PDB entry 8XQW | electron microscopy, 2.90 A resolution | chains B and D of the 22 polymer chains in the assembly

# Chain B
Name: Fhl3
Source organism: Chlamydomonas reinhardtii
Chain sequence (1112 residues; each row starts with the number of its first residue):
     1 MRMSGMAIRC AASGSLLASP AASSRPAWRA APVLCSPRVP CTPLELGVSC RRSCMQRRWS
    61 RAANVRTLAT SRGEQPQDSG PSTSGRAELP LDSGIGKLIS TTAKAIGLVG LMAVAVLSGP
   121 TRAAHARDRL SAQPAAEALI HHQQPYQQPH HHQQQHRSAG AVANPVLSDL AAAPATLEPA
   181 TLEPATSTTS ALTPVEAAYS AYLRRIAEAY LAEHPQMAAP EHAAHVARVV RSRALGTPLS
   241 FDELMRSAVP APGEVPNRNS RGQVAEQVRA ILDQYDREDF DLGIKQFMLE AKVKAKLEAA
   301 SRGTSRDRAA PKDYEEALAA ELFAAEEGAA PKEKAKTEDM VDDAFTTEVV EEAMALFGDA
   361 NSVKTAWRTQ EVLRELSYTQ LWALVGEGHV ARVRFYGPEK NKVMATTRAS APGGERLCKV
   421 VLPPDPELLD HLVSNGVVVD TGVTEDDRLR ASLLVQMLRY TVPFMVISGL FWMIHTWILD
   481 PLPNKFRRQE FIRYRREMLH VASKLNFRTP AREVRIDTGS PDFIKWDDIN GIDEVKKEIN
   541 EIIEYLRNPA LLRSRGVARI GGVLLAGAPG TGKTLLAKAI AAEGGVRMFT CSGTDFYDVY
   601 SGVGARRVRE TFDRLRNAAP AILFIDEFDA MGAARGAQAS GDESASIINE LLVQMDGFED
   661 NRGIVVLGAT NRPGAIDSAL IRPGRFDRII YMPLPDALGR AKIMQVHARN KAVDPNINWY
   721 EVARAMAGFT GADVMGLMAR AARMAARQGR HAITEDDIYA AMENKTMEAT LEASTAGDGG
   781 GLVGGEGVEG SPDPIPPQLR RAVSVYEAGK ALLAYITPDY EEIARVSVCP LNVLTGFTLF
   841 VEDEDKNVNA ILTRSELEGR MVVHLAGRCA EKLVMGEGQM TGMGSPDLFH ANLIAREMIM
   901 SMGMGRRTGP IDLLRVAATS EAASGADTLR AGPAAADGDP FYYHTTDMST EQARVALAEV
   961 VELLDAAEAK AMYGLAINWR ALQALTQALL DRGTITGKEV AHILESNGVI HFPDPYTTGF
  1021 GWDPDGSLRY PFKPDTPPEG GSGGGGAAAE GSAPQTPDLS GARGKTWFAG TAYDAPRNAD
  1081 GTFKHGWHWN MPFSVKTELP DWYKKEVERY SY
Not modelled in the structure: 1-192, 276-333, 481-493, 768-791, 922-937, 1027-1084
Modified residues: T337 (phosphothreonine; TPO); T346 (phosphothreonine; TPO); T347 (phosphothreonine; TPO)
Ligand contacts: diacyl glycerol (DGA): L453, L454, M457, Y460, T461, F464

# Chain D
Name: Ycf2
Source organism: Chlamydomonas reinhardtii
UniProtKB: A0A218N8A7 (A0A218N8A7_CHLRE); numbering as in UniProt (aligned over 1-2971)
Chain sequence (2971 residues; row label = number of the first residue in the row):
     1 MTFLNHYTYL FSIPEKQADK VSGILRLAQA RPIETLQNER INKQLNAFLK TYKFEKLITN
    61 YKKMQSFIPN NSLNGNKTNS STNKLYATSL NVFPENPPLM VRKAVSDEAD KFSKFTYSKV
   121 QVVTNNLNNG MNSKEFIKAN NLKPSLRAAE SLVLNHLTYN KFKENLYFKT NNIQPTKSKS
   181 TSLFFLNILS NSKPRTCSDF LSSPKIRKTW FRNTAWSLQT QQHRSSNGIN LSLQLPYALG
   241 PSVPAGASGQ NMYELPVAQS SSRFGTYYFL QKLLSKYLDV WNASADNGSV LSNSENIKLN
   301 FSMVSLLDSK MAIQTPNSLY FVFTQLNQKT FLSYWLLPVA GLALLTPTLL TLTGQSVSVQ
   361 KFNSFINKKT DMMVLSNTEM PSKSFGTPTL FGTSVEIYLP NSYMPKGEGE SGINRVNSSI
   421 NAVKKNTVTA NLVLDSESQE VATSFQNDLI SIKYCFNNLY NYISNKTALS TKNLFLFSAI
   481 KSNATKHKRT QSFFSVENTT TLGNNSNFVK GHFKSSINAF SSYLPSTNVH SMIPLTSLPY
   541 LKAISPLYSK FMIDHSLKFI TPKTTLKLLQ HKLNKSPKQM YTKTQNFTGL RDLRALNSFS
   601 FGQVNFRTNH FLHSNSRPLN HYNQALKLIN GYEQYKNNLQ INCNKTLDLN TKNKLVYQVN
   661 KSHLFNQKCS QIVYKQSLYN RDLCTIRGTG TKVVDYFSHG DKLSNKNGIV LDYFVYSNLL
   721 FDNKTNTIIN KDGKQNITKL KLNLTKTTVP FKTLIKKYTS INSLVANEQT RNNLNLGLIH
   781 FNGHLSVVSN ANLLTGRPVK FIYYKFDKRL NSYLIYVNQN LKKFIQLNNN FLKPKPLSHQ
   841 KNKPVEDFNQ YATNNSSPPK TNVFEKSFVE DSSLRKPLTS LRGSKQFLNS LTILFKHQKM
   901 FKKKTLKAHK WHSDTQGIFR KHTNSSFGSA NFSNGPEESS LSTRLHIQKK RKAKKQRLET
   961 RRQKKRTRFF PRPVWLRSRM FLNFLTERNK YYLNSTITKQ GFSLPSKDVV TTKLDWLKED
  1021 MRRLPLGAYQ YKSLLTQKAG NKFQRQSFTE VVSTMEYING IHKALNNSIF NKIVRKSLLS
  1081 SSQNPLKLRL VANYSKMQFM HRVKLPFYRT LKHSEGTKNL ANKKQNLRDI KIKANYNNFK
  1141 SQKANNQPQQ NDKDKDKDTM FRDFWVWSYN NTQTNAFNQN LWWLLPNLTT KQSNLEFLTS
  1201 TYPTAKETQR AKEEIHGNSI PTASKNQIAL IRLNWALNKT NINTFTDYSK RNNLWTTQKL
  1261 RNQSKNNKTK SLEKQFITNW EKFFLNKNLN IFSKKIISKV KQKKQKLNYM TSYLNVQSEH
  1321 NVKIFHNSWW THLNIKNLVN NQDMVIPVRE GYFSVGNFNS EFINSAIIKS INNKTLVENY
  1381 VYSPSSEKET MQLLLMSSSI LLHLCAIISL VSISQVRCFV KFHLILLYKL SNVYNAILNQ
  1441 LSNKLQKNLP IYNNINKLNS RYFYMNHQKS QIKQRKKLLT YFSLTLLKKQ FVTVKPLQIR
  1501 NFASIKNQSS NNSNLTYTDM LPLSLRANKF RGSKYDISIR EEEGQSAHIK PSKSMYAKLN
  1561 ILSLKTIFLK QLLMNKKPSA LPSNVGLKSN RETQKSQLIQ RIKTKELQIS LKKNIIGFSK
  1621 VTKNHILKIL FNVIEVFQTA VRNISSFFEK PAEFTTTWIA YGFLVEWSSD FITIIPENVD
  1681 IYIWNVFSKI YRTIPLSFIS TTLGPASTVF DPVTNSTIPI QMGNFNYQKM VAFPILLSLS
  1741 HLLHRRILYL FDTLFSTITQ PDTDLIARQE KGTLFWDIWA DFLVTAADYY NVNVAALSTI
  1801 KAEQNSLIEN ISNDFDNLTM SSKKPFFMPN KGVSNIKNIF WIKKLKEPQL PESIVQNREV
  1861 FVRERKRTLK GLFNIYAPQE ETLWNNPTSP KNLSDEKISF KLFNQLNLQL FAEKNKIKPY
  1921 FEAYFSTTQQ KTNIMQSAFP EANLNRWSVN QFITYQSWHS HNGSNNSNGD LFIDYHPPKT
  1981 FSHIPALKYN SILQQPIGSL VCQIYSGLFN KQISKNILLV NPKTTSNNLV DYNVLLIQAL
  2041 AGETEMKIIT DNAQRYALVN RGFAIGIKLL REVFDAIALN TPCIFLLEDI HAIGERRPML
  2101 ISDFGGGMSD DNGSFKEDFF GSQRDEVHEK NQVVYQLTRH AITHYKKPFK GDYSLAIPTN
  2161 LYVTDLFLKL PTQSISNLTN VENHNLSIKN KIQHNGTQSL TETKRNLGGD INKNSYLQLT
  2221 QFTKTLAPPS TSPFSVLLLK EEKRLKPNKI VEELPWTSLP GEQLATKPRT SYSVRAKVAM
  2281 LAELSLSNLS AKLDMITDLL VIIDSVRSNK GFVVFATTDI PHVLDPALRR PGRLDETICL
  2341 PNIHTSNILN FTKNYEIFKS AKDTSNFGKK IILNEMQNLT TTSTQRDMYL SCLPTNNQTH
  2401 KTKREGVLTM NLKDYNILLN QVYFAEGTGG ILNSQMHKDS LQKSLNFALI SHSKKLKELN
  2461 VSKLIGSNGT VSQGNVDQLG VFAGQIVNKQ KKSLQQHLPN SKKSFKKKYK DKAIIYYEVG
  2521 KFVLNYFLNN QLTQSSIIDK PVSVTNKQTN DITIFGNDFL NLKTINYLSL YNSKNKILLQ
  2581 LMLIFGGKIS QLLSSKNLVK SLKQASINSY MVEEESGSIS SAGMPLGQTH LLPKALSVLA
  2641 KPMIFSDGYN NQNLKTATTL LLSFIHKRYL YRKNLIVPKL LSFADGNILD EPPSPPFSSL
  2701 LIPAKRFENY KRFFRDTLTG DKMGQRKSQI TLLEKLQYHM QLRSIKQLNA TFSSQENLDF
  2761 QSNAALTSQK LDTLMSLSTN NLLQNPTNIN WYYQNRILKR HGQYLTNQWW NGQLSEHNAE
  2821 TVFLSDIDWR SSFIKNKNIN ITKSKNLYRL TQQKNNTDGL DVLLDFPDTD QYYNPKRRRW
  2881 LLNNGSWNFW FNFDKLYSEE IVTTWILESL IQTYKYLHKN TELLDFVTNK FITLGYIAPE
  2941 NANLQNISGF PSQSELLSTK EIILTNSFKR F
Not modelled in the structure: 1-34, 68-263, 281-317, 357-446, 479-537, 578-612, 639-734, 758-781, 797-807, 829-877, 923-936, 995-1124, 1140-1158, 1187-1218, 1268-1289, 1344-1359, 1376-1384, 1450-1661, 1705-1727, 1792-1802, 1819-1914, 1927-1943, 1962-1970, 2099-2111, 2195-2211, 2222-2230, 2381-2402, 2426-2442, 2463-2501, 2535-2550, 2608-2622, 2755-2762, 2833-2859, 2945-2952
Ligand contacts:
  - diacyl glycerol (DGA), molecule 1: L332, S333, W335, L336, V339, A1406, S1409, L1410
  - diacyl glycerol (DGA), molecule 2: L337, A340, G341, L344, T1390, L1393, L1394, S1397, L1401

# Interface between chain B and chain D
Residue-residue contacts - 233 pairs, chain B then chain D:
  G253(B) - L1314(D)
  E254(B) - L1314(D)
  P256(B) - S1312(D)
  P256(B) - L1314(D)  hydrophobic
  N257(B) - N1308(D)
  R258(B) - S1312(D)  hydrogen bond
  N259(B) - R1251(D)
  N259(B) - Y1309(D)
  R261(B) - N1241(D)
  G262(B) - T1244(D)
  Q263(B) - R1251(D)  hydrogen bond
  A265(B) - N1241(D)
  E266(B) - T1244(D)
  E266(B) - S1249(D)
  E266(B) - R1251(D)  salt bridge
  Q267(B) - R1251(D)  hydrogen bond
  Q267(B) - W1255(D)
  Q267(B) - Y1309(D)
  R269(B) - F1245(D)
  A270(B) - R1251(D)
  A270(B) - W1255(D)
  I271(B) - M1310(D)  hydrophobic
  D273(B) - T1256(D)
  D273(B) - K1259(D)
  Q274(B) - W1255(D)
  Q274(B) - Q1258(D)  hydrogen bond (backbone-side chain)
  Q274(B) - K1259(D)
  Y275(B) - R966(D)
  Y275(B) - T967(D)
  Y275(B) - Q1258(D)
  Y275(B) - K1259(D)
  A335(B) - R957(D)  hydrogen bond (backbone-side chain)
  K336(B) - A953(D)
  K336(B) - R957(D)
  T337(B) - K949(D)
  T337(B) - K950(D)
  T337(B) - A953(D)
  T337(B) - R957(D)
  E338(B) - H946(D)  salt bridge
  M340(B) - K949(D)  hydrogen bond (backbone-side chain)
  M340(B) - K952(D)
  M340(B) - A953(D)  hydrophobic
  M340(B) - Q956(D)
  D342(B) - K902(D)
  D342(B) - L945(D)
  D342(B) - K949(D)  salt bridge
  A344(B) - Q948(D)
  A344(B) - K952(D)  hydrogen bond (backbone-side chain)
  F345(B) - K899(D)
  F345(B) - Q948(D)  hydrogen bond (backbone-side chain)
  F345(B) - K952(D)  hydrogen bond (backbone-side chain)
  T346(B) - K899(D)
  T346(B) - K952(D)
  T346(B) - K955(D)
  T346(B) - F969(D)
  T347(B) - R966(D)
  E348(B) - T967(D)
  V349(B) - K899(D)
  V350(B) - F895(D)  hydrophobic
  V350(B) - K899(D)
  E351(B) - W1255(D)  hydrogen bond
  E352(B) - L976(D)
  A353(B) - L891(D)
  A353(B) - F895(D)  hydrophobic
  M354(B) - L891(D)  hydrophobic
  M354(B) - F895(D)  hydrophobic
  M354(B) - M1310(D)  hydrophobic
  M354(B) - T1311(D)
  F357(B) - L891(D)
  F357(B) - R979(D)
  F357(B) - N983(D)
  A360(B) - M1310(D)
  A360(B) - T1311(D)
  N361(B) - M1310(D)
  Q370(B) - N1308(D)
  Q370(B) - V1316(D)
  E371(B) - H1320(D)  salt bridge
  R374(B) - V1316(D)  hydrogen bond (side chain-backbone)
  R448(B) - Q355(D)
  Y494(B) - F1815(D)
  E497(B) - F1775(D)
  M498(B) - W1779(D)
  L499(B) - L1807(D)
  L499(B) - I1811(D)  hydrophobic
  A502(B) - L1783(D)  hydrophobic
  S503(B) - L1807(D)
  L505(B) - A1780(D)
  L505(B) - L1783(D)  hydrophobic
  L505(B) - V1784(D)  hydrophobic
  R508(B) - W1776(D)
  R508(B) - A1780(D)
  R508(B) - V1784(D)
  R512(B) - V1784(D)
  R555(B) - A2448(D)
  G556(B) - A2448(D)
  R635(B) - R2055(D)  hydrogen bond (side chain-backbone)
  R635(B) - L2058(D)
  R635(B) - L2069(D)
  G636(B) - L2058(D)
  V653(B) - F1972(D)  hydrophobic
  G657(B) - T1954(D)
  F658(B) - T1954(D)
  F658(B) - Y1955(D)  hydrophobic
  R682(B) - T2050(D)
  R682(B) - E2088(D)  salt bridge
  G728(B) - F2234(D)
  D733(B) - T2231(D)
  K765(B) - T2231(D)  hydrogen bond
  Y806(B) - Q2784(D)
  E807(B) - Q2784(D)
  P830(B) - L2774(D)  hydrophobic
  L831(B) - K2770(D)
  L831(B) - L2771(D)
  V833(B) - H2739(D)
  L834(B) - K2735(D)  hydrogen bond (backbone-side chain)
  T835(B) - K2735(D)
  T835(B) - Q2784(D)
  G836(B) - L2783(D)
  G836(B) - Q2784(D)  hydrogen bond (backbone-backbone)
  F837(B) - L2777(D)  hydrophobic
  F837(B) - L2783(D)  hydrophobic
  L839(B) - N2780(D)
  K846(B) - L2217(D)
  N847(B) - N2943(D)
  V848(B) - Q2218(D)
  N849(B) - A2942(D)  hydrogen bond (side chain-backbone)
  N849(B) - N2943(D)  hydrogen bond (side chain-backbone)
  L852(B) - Q2218(D)
  T853(B) - F2645(D)
  R854(B) - D2647(D)
  L857(B) - L2217(D)  hydrophobic
  R860(B) - L2217(D)
  G882(B) - R2726(D)
  M883(B) - Q2784(D)  hydrogen bond (backbone-side chain)
  M883(B) - P2786(D)  hydrophobic
  S885(B) - G2724(D)  hydrogen bond (side chain-backbone)
  S885(B) - R2726(D)
  P886(B) - G2724(D)
  P886(B) - N2781(D)
  D887(B) - L2782(D)
  D887(B) - Q2784(D)  hydrogen bond
  F889(B) - M2723(D)  hydrophobic
  F889(B) - G2724(D)
  H890(B) - Y2216(D)
  H890(B) - N2781(D)
  I894(B) - Y2216(D)
  E897(B) - N2214(D)
  E897(B) - S2215(D)  hydrogen bond
  E897(B) - Y2216(D)
  S901(B) - N2214(D)
  S901(B) - N2651(D)
  M902(B) - N2214(D)
  M902(B) - S2215(D)
  M902(B) - G2648(D)
  M902(B) - Y2649(D)  hydrogen bond (backbone-backbone)
  G903(B) - Y2649(D)
  M904(B) - K2641(D)  hydrogen bond (backbone-side chain)
  M904(B) - D2647(D)
  M904(B) - G2648(D)
  R906(B) - K2641(D)
  P910(B) - Y2649(D)
  P910(B) - L2654(D)
  P910(B) - I2906(D)  hydrophobic
  I911(B) - T2903(D)
  D912(B) - N2651(D)
  D912(B) - L2654(D)
  D912(B) - T2658(D)
  R915(B) - K2655(D)
  V916(B) - K2213(D)
  A917(B) - L2219(D)
  A918(B) - L2219(D)  hydrophobic
  G938(B) - K2722(D)  hydrogen bond (backbone-side chain)
  D939(B) - K2722(D)
  D939(B) - M2723(D)  hydrogen bond (side chain-backbone)
  P940(B) - L2219(D)
  F941(B) - Y2216(D)  hydrophobic
  F941(B) - L2219(D)  hydrophobic
  F941(B) - M2723(D)  hydrophobic
  Y943(B) - Y2216(D)
  T945(B) - Q2173(D)
  T945(B) - N2185(D)  hydrogen bond
  T946(B) - Q2173(D)
  D947(B) - Q2173(D)
  D947(B) - S2174(D)
  D947(B) - I2175(D)
  D947(B) - S2176(D)
  D947(B) - H2184(D)  salt bridge
  D947(B) - N2185(D)
  D947(B) - K2895(D)
  M948(B) - K2895(D)
  S949(B) - L2896(D)
  S949(B) - E2899(D)  hydrogen bond
  T950(B) - N2177(D)
  T950(B) - S2886(D)
  T950(B) - W2887(D)  hydrogen bond (side chain-backbone)
  Q952(B) - E2899(D)
  R954(B) - W2887(D)
  A969(B) - M2624(D)  hydrophobic
  P1015(B) - L2598(D)
  P1015(B) - L2602(D)  hydrophobic
  Y1016(B) - K2506(D)
  Y1016(B) - L2598(D)  hydrophobic
  Y1016(B) - M2643(D)
  Y1016(B) - I2644(D)  hydrogen bond (side chain-backbone)
  Y1016(B) - F2645(D)
  T1017(B) - K2502(D)
  T1017(B) - F2505(D)
  T1018(B) - F2505(D)
  G1019(B) - F2505(D)
  F1020(B) - L2602(D)  hydrophobic
  H1085(B) - L2631(D)
  H1085(B) - A2635(D)
  W1087(B) - V2638(D)
  W1087(B) - L2639(D)
  H1088(B) - V2638(D)
  W1089(B) - V2638(D)  hydrogen bond (backbone-backbone)
  W1089(B) - A2640(D)
  W1089(B) - K2641(D)
  W1089(B) - P2642(D)
  T1097(B) - G2885(D)
  E1098(B) - G2885(D)
  L1099(B) - S2886(D)
  W1102(B) - L2881(D)
  Y1103(B) - N2888(D)  hydrogen bond
  Y1103(B) - F2893(D)  hydrophobic
  E1106(B) - F2893(D)
  R1109(B) - N2674(D)
  Y1110(B) - L2675(D)
  Y1110(B) - F2893(D)  hydrophobic
  S1111(B) - R2672(D)
  Y1112(B) - R2672(D)
  Y1112(B) - K2673(D)  hydrogen bond (backbone-backbone)
  Y1112(B) - N2674(D)  hydrogen bond (backbone-backbone)
Also at the interface, not in a pair above, chain B (166 interface residues in all): L272, K334, V341, D343, L356, G358, L449, F464, R495, V501, S554, N649, L652, F729, L799, D819, R825, N832, A850, H864, T881, G884, L893, G905, L914, E951, Y973, D1014, P1100, V1107
Also at the interface, not in a pair above, chain D (162 interface residues in all): A343, T346, M900, E959, K965, R968, R972, M980, T1246, N1252, K1306, Y1313, N1315, Q1317, S1318, I1413, I1953, Q1956, P2233, S2451, K2455, Y2509, S2601, D2721, L2732, L2736, T2767, N2785, L2882, F2891, V2902, L2910, P2939, E2940

# Summary
166 residues of chain B and 162 residues of chain D are in contact, with 33 hydrogen bonds and 6 salt bridges.
Polar pairs include E266(B)-R1251(D), E338(B)-H946(D) and D342(B)-K949(D). One diacyl glycerol molecule is
bound between chain B and chain D.
Chain B is Fhl3 and chain D is Ycf2, both from Chlamydomonas reinhardtii; the structure, Cryo-EM structure of
the Ycf2-FtsHi motor complex from Chlamydomonas reinhardtii in AMPPNP bound state, was determined by electron
microscopy together with 8XQX from the same study.
